Entry 6VTM (X-ray diffraction, 1.60 A resolution); this record covers chains A and B.

[Chain A]
Protein: Cathepsin G
From: Homo sapiens
Notes: EC 3.4.21.20
Reference sequence: P08311 (CATG_HUMAN); residues 16-239 here correspond to UniProt positions 21-244 (UniProt number = residue number + 5)
Amino-acid sequence (224 residues; each row starts with the number of its first residue):
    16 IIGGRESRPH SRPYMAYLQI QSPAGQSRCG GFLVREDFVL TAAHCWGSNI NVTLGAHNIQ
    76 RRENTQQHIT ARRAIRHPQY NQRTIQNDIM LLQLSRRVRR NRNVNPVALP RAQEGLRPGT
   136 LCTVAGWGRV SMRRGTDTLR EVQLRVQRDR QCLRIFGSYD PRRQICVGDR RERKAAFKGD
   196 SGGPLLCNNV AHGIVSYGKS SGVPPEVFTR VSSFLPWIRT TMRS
Unresolved in the structure: 239
Disulfide bonds: Cys44-Cys60, Cys137-Cys202, Cys167-Cys181
Curated features (UniProtKB/Swiss-Prot):
  - region (Important for antimicrobial activity): Ile16 to Arg20, His92 to Leu106
  - active site (Charge relay system): His59, Asp103, Ser196
  - glycosylation: Asn66 (N-linked (GlcNAc...) (complex) asparagine)

[Chain B]
Protein: MAP domain-containing protein
From: Staphylococcus aureus (strain Mu50 / ATCC 700699)
Reference sequence: A0A0H3K0M1 (A0A0H3K0M1_STAAM); numbering as in UniProt (aligned over 43-141)
Amino-acid sequence (99 residues; numbered 43 to 141; the number before each row is that of its first residue):
    43 GKHTVPYTIS VDGITALHRT YFVFPENKKV LYQEIDSKVK NELASQRGVT TEKINNAQTA
   103 TYTLTLNDGN KKVVNLKKND DAKNSIDPST IKQIQIVVK
Unresolved in the structure: 43, 68-69

[Chain A / chain B interface]
Pairs across the interface - 58 pairs, chain A then chain B:
  Ala39(A) - Phe64(B)
  Ala39(A) - Val65(B)  hydrogen bond (backbone-backbone)
  Ala39(A) - Lys80(B)
  Gly40(A) - Tyr63(B)
  Gly40(A) - Val65(B)
  Gln41(A) - Thr62(B)
  Gln41(A) - Tyr63(B)  hydrogen bond (backbone-backbone)
  Ser42(A) - Arg61(B)
  Ser42(A) - Thr62(B)
  Arg43(A) - His60(B)
  Arg43(A) - Arg61(B)  hydrogen bond (backbone-backbone)
  Arg43(A) - Tyr63(B)
  Cys44(A) - His60(B)
  His59(A) - Ala58(B)
  His59(A) - Leu59(B)
  His59(A) - His60(B)  hydrogen bond (side chain-backbone)
  Gln97(A) - Ala86(B)
  Gln97(A) - Ser87(B)
  Gln97(A) - Gln88(B)
  Gln97(A) - Arg89(B)  hydrogen bond (backbone-side chain)
  Gln97(A) - Gly90(B)
  Arg98(A) - Arg89(B)  hydrogen bond (backbone-side chain)
  Arg98(A) - Gly90(B)  hydrogen bond (side chain-backbone)
  Arg98(A) - Thr92(B)
  Ile100(A) - Ile56(B)  hydrophobic
  Ile100(A) - Ala58(B)  hydrophobic
  Ile100(A) - Arg89(B)
  Arg144(A) - Arg61(B)
  Phe171(A) - Gly55(B)
  Phe171(A) - Ile56(B)  hydrophobic
  Ala191(A) - Leu59(B)
  Phe192(A) - Leu59(B)
  Lys193(A) - Thr50(B)  hydrogen bond
  Lys193(A) - Leu59(B)
  Lys193(A) - His60(B)
  Gly194(A) - Leu59(B)  hydrogen bond (backbone-backbone)
  Gly194(A) - His60(B)
  Gly194(A) - Arg61(B)
  Asp195(A) - Leu59(B)  hydrogen bond (backbone-backbone)
  Ser196(A) - Leu59(B)  hydrogen bond (side chain-backbone)
  Ser196(A) - His60(B)  hydrogen bond (side chain-backbone)
  Val210(A) - Leu59(B)  hydrophobic
  Ser211(A) - Ala58(B)
  Ser211(A) - Leu59(B)  hydrogen bond (backbone-backbone)
  Tyr212(A) - Ile56(B)  hydrophobic
  Tyr212(A) - Thr57(B)
  Tyr212(A) - Ala58(B)  hydrophobic
  Tyr212(A) - Leu59(B)
  Gly213(A) - Gly55(B)
  Gly213(A) - Ile56(B)
  Gly213(A) - Thr57(B)  hydrogen bond (backbone-backbone)
  Gly213(A) - Leu59(B)
  Lys214(A) - Gly55(B)  hydrogen bond (side chain-backbone)
  Ser215(A) - Thr50(B)
  Ser215(A) - Ser52(B)
  Ser215(A) - Thr57(B)  hydrogen bond (backbone-side chain)
  Ser215(A) - Gln137(B)  hydrogen bond
  Glu221(A) - Leu59(B)
Other interface residues (no listed pair), chain A (29 interface residues in all): Pro38, Cys60, Tyr95, Thr99
Other interface residues (no listed pair), chain B (22 interface residues in all): Glu84

[In short]
29 residues of chain A face 22 of chain B across their interface, with 17 hydrogen bonds. Polar pairs include
His59(A)-His60(B), Gln97(A)-Arg89(B) and Arg98(A)-Arg89(B). From UniProt: 3 active-site residues on chain A.
Chain A is Cathepsin G (Homo sapiens) and chain B is MAP domain-containing protein (Staphylococcus aureus
(strain Mu50 / ATCC 700699)); the structure, Human Cathepsin-G Inhibited by S. aureus EapH1, was determined by
X-ray diffraction.
